Entry 6SHL (electron microscopy, 3.10 A resolution); this record covers chains A and C of the 4 polymer chains in the assembly.

== Chain A ==
Protein: VP1
Source organism: Chaetoceros tenuissimus RNA virus type-II
UniProt: A0A0B6VJB4 (A0A0B6VJB4_9VIRU); numbering as in UniProt (aligned over 603-869)
Sequence (267 residues; numbered 603 to 869; the number before each row is that of its first residue):
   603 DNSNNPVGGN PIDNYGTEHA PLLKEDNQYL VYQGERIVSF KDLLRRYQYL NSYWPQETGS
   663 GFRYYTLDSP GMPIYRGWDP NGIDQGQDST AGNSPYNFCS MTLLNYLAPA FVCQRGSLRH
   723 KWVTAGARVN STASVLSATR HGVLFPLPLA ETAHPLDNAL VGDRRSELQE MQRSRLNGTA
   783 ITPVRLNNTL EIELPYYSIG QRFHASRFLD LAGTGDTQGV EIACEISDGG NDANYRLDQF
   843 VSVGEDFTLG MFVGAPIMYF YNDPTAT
What the authors report for this chain:
  - catalytic residues: Glu847 to Phe849 (proposed by the authors, not directly observed)

== Chain C ==
Protein: VP3
Source organism: Chaetoceros tenuissimus RNA virus type-II
UniProt: A0A0B6VJB4 (A0A0B6VJB4_9VIRU); the construct lacks a stretch of the UniProt sequence, so the offset changes along the chain: 326-365 = UniProt 325-364; 366-586 = UniProt 366-586
Sequence (262 residues; row label = number of the first residue in the row):
   326 SRPAVLSDIQ PYVPRYCGNL ANSDAPETVN KLSVDSKNEL
  365A T
   366 IDTRTMGLGG ADELTIHSIA SRMTFWRQFD WPESAVTDTL LASMSVQPFC IDTVTASPVT
   426 EIHSTALAFA SAPFETWQGS IKFHFKVVCS EYHRGRLRLV YNPLTNNAGP VAFNQVYSTT
   486 IDISNDREFD YECKWTDIRA WNACIGIDGA TSATFFNTAA AVTGGTPFDN GTLSVYVVNE
   546 LATPSTAAAD VKVQVWVSAG DDFAVAVPGV GLSQLSYFQQ Q
Disordered / not traced: 365A
What the authors report for this chain:
  - catalytic residues: Asp566 to Phe568 (proposed by the authors, not directly observed)

== Chain A / chain C interface ==
Pairs across the interface (187):
  Ser605(A) - Glu493(C)
  Asn606(A) - Glu493(C)
  Asn607(A) - Lys451(C)
  Val609(A) - Met388(C)
  Gly610(A) - His449(C)
  Gly611(A) - His449(C)
  Gly611(A) - Asp495(C)
  Asn612(A) - Asp491(C)  hydrogen bond
  Asn612(A) - Glu493(C)  hydrogen bond (side chain-backbone)
  Asn612(A) - Phe494(C)
  Asn612(A) - Asp495(C)  hydrogen bond (backbone-backbone)
  Pro613(A) - Asp495(C)
  Ile614(A) - Thr484(C)
  Ile614(A) - Ile486(C)  hydrophobic
  Ile614(A) - Asp491(C)
  Ile614(A) - Phe494(C)  hydrophobic
  Ile614(A) - Asp495(C)  hydrogen bond (backbone-backbone)
  Asp615(A) - Thr484(C)  hydrogen bond (backbone-side chain)
  Asn616(A) - Tyr496(C)
  Asn616(A) - Glu497(C)  hydrogen bond (side chain-backbone)
  Asn616(A) - Lys499(C)  hydrogen bond
  Tyr617(A) - Tyr466(C)
  Tyr617(A) - Tyr482(C)  hydrophobic
  Tyr617(A) - Tyr496(C)
  Tyr617(A) - Cys498(C)
  Tyr617(A) - Lys499(C)  hydrogen bond (side chain-backbone)
  Tyr617(A) - Thr501(C)
  Gly618(A) - Lys499(C)
  Glu620(A) - Lys499(C)
  His621(A) - Glu497(C)  salt bridge
  His621(A) - Asp566(C)  salt bridge
  Ala622(A) - Asp566(C)
  Ala622(A) - Asp567(C)
  Pro623(A) - Asp567(C)
  Leu624(A) - Gln443(C)
  Leu624(A) - Gly444(C)
  Leu624(A) - Trp500(C)  hydrophobic
  Leu624(A) - Asp567(C)  hydrogen bond (backbone-side chain)
  Leu625(A) - Asp566(C)
  Leu625(A) - Asp567(C)
  Gln630(A) - Gln443(C)  hydrogen bond
  Tyr631(A) - Trp506(C)  hydrophobic
  Tyr631(A) - Ala569(C)
  Tyr634(A) - Ala505(C)
  Tyr634(A) - Trp506(C)
  Gln635(A) - Trp506(C)
  Gln635(A) - Ala571(C)
  Gln635(A) - Val572(C)
  Ile639(A) - Ile381(C)
  Ile639(A) - Phe439(C)  hydrophobic
  Ile639(A) - Val570(C)
  Ile639(A) - Pro573(C)
  Val640(A) - Thr380(C)
  Val640(A) - Ile381(C)  hydrogen bond (backbone-backbone)
  Ser641(A) - Leu379(C)  hydrogen bond (side chain-backbone)
  Ser641(A) - Thr380(C)
  Phe642(A) - Leu379(C)  hydrogen bond (backbone-backbone)
  Phe642(A) - Ile381(C)  hydrophobic
  Phe642(A) - Ile384(C)  hydrophobic
  Phe642(A) - Ala435(C)
  Phe642(A) - Pro438(C)  hydrophobic
  Lys643(A) - Asp367(C)  salt bridge
  Lys643(A) - Leu379(C)
  Asp644(A) - Ser348(C)  hydrogen bond (backbone-side chain)
  Leu645(A) - Phe439(C)  hydrophobic
  Arg647(A) - Asn347(C)
  Arg648(A) - Leu345(C)
  Arg648(A) - Ala346(C)  hydrogen bond (side chain-backbone)
  Arg648(A) - Pro573(C)
  Tyr649(A) - Leu345(C)  hydrogen bond (backbone-backbone)
  Tyr649(A) - Glu352(C)  hydrogen bond
  Tyr677(A) - Phe583(C)  hydrophobic
  Arg678(A) - Ser578(C)
  Arg678(A) - Gln579(C)
  Arg678(A) - Leu580(C)
  Gly679(A) - Ser581(C)
  Gly679(A) - Phe583(C)
  Trp680(A) - Phe583(C)
  Trp680(A) - Gln584(C)
  Trp680(A) - Gln585(C)  hydrogen bond (side chain-backbone)
  Trp680(A) - Gln586(C)
  Asp681(A) - Phe583(C)
  Asp690(A) - Gln586(C)
  Ser691(A) - Gln586(C)  hydrogen bond (backbone-backbone)
  Ser696(A) - Gln586(C)
  Met703(A) - Leu577(C)
  Met703(A) - Leu580(C)
  Met703(A) - Tyr582(C)  hydrophobic
  Asn707(A) - Tyr582(C)
  Tyr708(A) - Phe434(C)  hydrogen bond (side chain-backbone)
  Tyr708(A) - Ala437(C)
  Tyr708(A) - Ile512(C)
  Tyr708(A) - Leu577(C)  hydrophobic
  Tyr708(A) - Tyr582(C)  hydrogen bond (backbone-side chain)
  Leu709(A) - Phe434(C)  hydrophobic
  Pro711(A) - Tyr582(C)  hydrophobic
  Ala712(A) - Phe434(C)  hydrophobic
  Phe713(A) - Glu378(C)
  Phe713(A) - Leu379(C)  hydrophobic
  Cys715(A) - Met371(C)  hydrophobic
  Arg717(A) - Leu365(C)
  Arg717(A) - Ile366(C)  hydrogen bond (side chain-backbone)
  Arg717(A) - Thr370(C)  hydrogen bond
  Arg717(A) - Met371(C)
  Ser719(A) - Lys356(C)
  Arg721(A) - Glu352(C)  salt bridge
  Arg721(A) - Val354(C)
  Lys723(A) - Cys342(C)  hydrogen bond (side chain-backbone)
  Lys723(A) - Asn344(C)
  Arg742(A) - Leu357(C)
  Gly780(A) - Leu357(C)
  Thr781(A) - Leu357(C)
  Ala782(A) - Asn355(C)
  Ala782(A) - Leu357(C)
  Leu788(A) - Tyr341(C)
  Asn789(A) - Tyr341(C)
  Thr791(A) - Tyr341(C)
  Glu793(A) - Tyr341(C)
  Glu793(A) - Cys342(C)
  Glu793(A) - Gly343(C)
  Glu793(A) - Thr353(C)
  Glu793(A) - Val354(C)
  Glu793(A) - Asn355(C)  hydrogen bond (backbone-backbone)
  Ile794(A) - Val354(C)
  Ile794(A) - Asn355(C)
  Glu795(A) - Val354(C)
  Glu795(A) - Asn355(C)  hydrogen bond (backbone-backbone)
  Glu795(A) - Lys356(C)  salt bridge
  Glu795(A) - Leu357(C)  hydrogen bond (backbone-backbone)
  Pro797(A) - Lys356(C)
  Pro797(A) - Leu357(C)
  Tyr798(A) - Leu365(C)  hydrophobic
  Tyr799(A) - Ser358(C)
  Tyr799(A) - Val359(C)
  Tyr799(A) - Asn363(C)
  Arg804(A) - Thr370(C)  hydrogen bond (side chain-backbone)
  Phe805(A) - Met371(C)
  Leu811(A) - Tyr582(C)
  Leu811(A) - Phe583(C)  hydrophobic
  Phe842(A) - Leu345(C)  hydrophobic
  Asp848(A) - Glu364(C)
  Asp848(A) - Leu365(C)  hydrogen bond (side chain-backbone)
  Thr850(A) - Asp367(C)
  Thr850(A) - Met371(C)
  Leu851(A) - Leu379(C)  hydrophobic
  Gly852(A) - Leu373(C)
  Gly852(A) - Glu378(C)
  Met853(A) - Leu373(C)
  Met853(A) - Glu378(C)
  Phe854(A) - Glu378(C)  hydrogen bond (backbone-side chain)
  Phe854(A) - Ile384(C)  hydrophobic
  Phe854(A) - Arg387(C)
  Phe854(A) - Ala431(C)  hydrophobic
  Phe854(A) - Phe434(C)  hydrophobic
  Ala857(A) - Ser429(C)
  Ala857(A) - Phe434(C)  hydrophobic
  Pro858(A) - Tyr582(C)  hydrophobic
  Ile859(A) - Glu426(C)
  Ile859(A) - Ile427(C)
  Ile859(A) - His428(C)
  Ile859(A) - Tyr582(C)
  Met860(A) - Thr425(C)
  Met860(A) - Glu426(C)
  Met860(A) - Ile427(C)  hydrogen bond (backbone-backbone)
  Met860(A) - Ser429(C)
  Met860(A) - Phe434(C)  hydrophobic
  Met860(A) - Ile512(C)  hydrophobic
  Met860(A) - Ser581(C)
  Met860(A) - Tyr582(C)  hydrophobic
  Tyr861(A) - Thr425(C)
  Tyr861(A) - Glu426(C)
  Tyr861(A) - Gln579(C)
  Tyr861(A) - Leu580(C)
  Tyr861(A) - Ser581(C)  hydrogen bond (backbone-backbone)
  Tyr861(A) - Tyr582(C)
  Tyr861(A) - Phe583(C)
  Tyr861(A) - Gln584(C)
  Tyr861(A) - Gln585(C)
  Phe862(A) - Ile427(C)  hydrophobic
  Phe862(A) - Asp513(C)
  Phe862(A) - Gln579(C)
  Phe862(A) - Gln585(C)  hydrogen bond (backbone-side chain)
  Tyr863(A) - Gln579(C)
  Tyr863(A) - Ser581(C)  hydrogen bond
  Tyr863(A) - Phe583(C)  hydrogen bond (side chain-backbone)
  Tyr863(A) - Gln585(C)
  Asn864(A) - Gln579(C)  hydrogen bond
Also at the interface, not in a pair above, chain A (95 interface residues in all): Asn604, Pro608, Leu646, Pro682, Thr704, Leu705, Gln716, Val725, Ala740, Leu796, Glu847
Also at the interface, not in a pair above, chain C (88 interface residues in all): Thr368, His382, Pro423, Ala433, Thr441, Thr516, Trp561

== Overview ==
95 residues of chain A face 88 of chain C across their interface; the contacts include 36 hydrogen bonds and 5
salt bridges. Among the polar pairs are His621(A)-Glu497(C), His621(A)-Asp566(C) and Lys643(A)-Asp367(C). From
the paper: catalytic residues Glu847(A) and Asp566(C).
Here chain A is VP1 and chain C is VP3, both from Chaetoceros tenuissimus RNA virus type-II. Entry 6SHL
(Structure of a marine algae virus of the order Picornavirales) was determined by electron microscopy.
